Entry 6QUM (electron microscopy, 3.25 A resolution); this record covers chains C and F of the 26 polymer chains in the assembly.

[Chain C]
Molecule: V-type ATP synthase alpha chain
Source organism: Thermus thermophilus (strain HB8 / ATCC 27634 / DSM 579)
Notes: EC 7.1.2.2
Reference sequence: Q56403 (VATA_THET8); residue numbers follow UniProt; this construct covers 1-578
Sequence (578 residues; numbered 1 to 578; the number before each row is that of its first residue):
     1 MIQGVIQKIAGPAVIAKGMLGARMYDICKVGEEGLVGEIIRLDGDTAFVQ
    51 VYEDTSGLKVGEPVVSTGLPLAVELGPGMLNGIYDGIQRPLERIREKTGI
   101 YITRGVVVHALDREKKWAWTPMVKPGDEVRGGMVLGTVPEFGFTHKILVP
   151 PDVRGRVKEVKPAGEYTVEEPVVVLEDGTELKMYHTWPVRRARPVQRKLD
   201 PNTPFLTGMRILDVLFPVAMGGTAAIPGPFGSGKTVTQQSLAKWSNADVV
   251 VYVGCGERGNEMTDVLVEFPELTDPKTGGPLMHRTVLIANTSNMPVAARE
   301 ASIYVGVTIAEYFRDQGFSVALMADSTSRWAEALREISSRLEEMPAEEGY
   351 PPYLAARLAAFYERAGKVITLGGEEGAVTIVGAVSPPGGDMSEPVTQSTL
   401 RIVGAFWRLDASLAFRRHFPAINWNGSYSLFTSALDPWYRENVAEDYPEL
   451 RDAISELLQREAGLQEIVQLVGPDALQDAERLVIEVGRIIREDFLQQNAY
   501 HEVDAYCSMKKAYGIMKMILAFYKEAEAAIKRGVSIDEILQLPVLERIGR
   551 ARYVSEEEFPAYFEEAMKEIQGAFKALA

[Chain F]
Molecule: V-type ATP synthase beta chain
Source organism: Thermus thermophilus (strain HB8 / ATCC 27634 / DSM 579)
Reference sequence: Q56404 (VATB_THET8); numbering as in UniProt (aligned over 1-478)
Sequence (478 residues; each row starts with the number of its first residue):
     1 MDLLKKEYTGITYISGPLLFVENAKDLAYGAIVDIKDGTGRVRGGQVIEV
    51 SEEYAVIQVFEETTGLDLATTSVSLVEDVARLGVSKEMLGRRFNGIGKPI
   101 DGLPPITPEKRLPITGLPLNPVARRKPEQFIQTGISTIDVMNTLVRGQKL
   151 PIFSGSGLPANEIAAQIARQATVRPDLSGEGEKEEPFAVVFAAMGITQRE
   201 LSYFIQEFERTGALSRSVLFLNKADDPTIERILTPRMALTVAEYLAFEHD
   251 YHVLVILTDMTNYCEALREIGAAREEIPGRRGYPGYMYTDLATIYERAGV
   301 VEGKKGSVTQIPILSMPDDDRTHPIPDLTGYITEGQIQLSRELHRKGIYP
   351 PIDPLPSLSRLMNNGVGKGKTREDHKQVSDQLYSAYANGVDIRKLVAIIG
   401 EDALTENDRRYLQFADAFERFFINQGQQNRSIEESLQIAWALLSMLPQGE
   451 LKRISKDHIGKYYGQKLEEIWGAPQALD
Unresolved in the structure: 1-2, 473-478

[How chain C and chain F interact]
Contacting residue pairs (47; chain C residue first):
  Gly21(C) with Asp67(F); Ala69(F)
  Ala22(C) with Asp67(F)
  Arg23(C) with Gly65(F); Asp67(F)
  Met24(C) with Ile14(F), hydrophobic; Thr63(F); Gly65(F); Leu66(F)
  Tyr25(C) with Thr63(F); Thr64(F)
  Arg41(C) with Tyr13(F), hydrogen bond; Ile14(F)
  Leu42(C) with Tyr13(F); Ile14(F), hydrogen bond (backbone-backbone); Leu66(F); Asp67(F); Leu68(F), hydrophobic
  Asp43(C) with Thr12(F); Tyr13(F)
  Gly44(C) with Thr12(F), hydrogen bond (backbone-backbone); Leu68(F)
  Lys198(C) with Gln198(F)
  Met344(C) with Ala272(F); Glu275(F)
  Glu347(C) with Arg268(F), salt bridge; Arg281(F); His323(F)
  Pro352(C) with Glu269(F)
  Tyr353(C) with Glu269(F)
  Ala355(C) with Glu265(F)
  Ala356(C) with Thr228(F)
  Glu363(C) with Thr197(F); Gln198(F); Ala224(F); Asp225(F)
  Ser392(C) with Asp318(F)
  Gln397(C) with Pro317(F)
  Leu400(C) with Ser156(F)
  Arg401(C) with Glu265(F), salt bridge; Ser315(F)
  Gly426(C) with Arg345(F)
  Tyr428(C) with Ser156(F), hydrogen bond; Gly157(F)
  Leu430(C) with Arg199(F)
  Gln459(C) with Arg345(F), hydrogen bond (side chain-backbone)
  Leu470(C) with Ala397(F)
Also at the interface, not in a pair above, chain C (34 interface residues in all): Leu20, Asp200, Glu342, Ala346, Ala359, Ile402, Val403, Phe431
Also at the interface, not in a pair above, chain F (36 interface residues in all): Ser15, Gln206, Thr261, Asn262, Tyr283, Arg341

[Overview]
Chain C and chain F form an interface of 34 and 36 residues respectively; the contacts include 5 hydrogen
bonds and 2 salt bridges. Polar pairs include Glu347(C)-Arg268(F), Arg401(C)-Glu265(F) and Arg41(C)-Tyr13(F).
Here chain C is V-type ATP synthase alpha chain and chain F is V-type ATP synthase beta chain, both from
Thermus thermophilus (strain HB8 / ATCC 27634 / DSM 579). Entry 6QUM (Thermus thermophilus V/A-type
ATPase/synthase, rotational state 1) was determined by electron microscopy, deposited together with 6R0W,
6R0Y, 6R0Z and 6R10.
